PDB entry 8Q3N | electron microscopy, 2.63 A resolution | chains C and D of the 6 polymer chains in the assembly

== Chain C (and D) ==
Name: Transcription termination factor Rho
Organism: Escherichia coli
Notes: EC 3.6.4.-; chain D of this document is another copy of the same molecule, construct and numbering; everything in this record applies to it too
Reference sequence: A0A0A0GPI6 (A0A0A0GPI6_ECOLX); residues 1-419 here correspond to UniProt positions 25-443 (UniProt number = residue number + 24)
Sequence (419 residues; row label = number of the first residue in the row):
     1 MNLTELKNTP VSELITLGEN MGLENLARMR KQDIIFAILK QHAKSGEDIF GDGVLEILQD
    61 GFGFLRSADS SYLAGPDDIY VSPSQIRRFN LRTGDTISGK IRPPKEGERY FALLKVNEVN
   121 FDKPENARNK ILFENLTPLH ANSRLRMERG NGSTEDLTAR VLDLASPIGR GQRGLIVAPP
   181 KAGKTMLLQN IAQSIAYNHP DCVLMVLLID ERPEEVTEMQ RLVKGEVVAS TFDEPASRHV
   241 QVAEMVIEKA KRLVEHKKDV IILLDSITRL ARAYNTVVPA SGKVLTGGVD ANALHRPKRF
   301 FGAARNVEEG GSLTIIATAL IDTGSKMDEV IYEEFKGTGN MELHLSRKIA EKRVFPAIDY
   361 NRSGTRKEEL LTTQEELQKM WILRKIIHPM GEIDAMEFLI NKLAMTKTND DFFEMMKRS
Unresolved in the structure: 419
Bound ions: Mg2+: T185 (together with ADP)
Ligand contacts:
  - ADP (adenosine-5'-diphosphate), molecule 1: T158, P179, P180, K181, A182, G183, K184, T185, M186, F355
  - ADP, molecule 2: R366, K367, E369
What the authors report for this chain:
  - binding site for ADP: T158
  - contacts within the chain: R149-N190 (hydrogen bond)
  - mutagenesis - G150D: decreased growth in response to ppGpp synthetase RelA
  - mutagenesis - G150D: decreased growth in response to mupirocin (MUP)

== Chain C / chain D interface ==
Contacting residue pairs - 59 pairs, chain C then chain D:
  N90(C) with N25(D); R28(D), hydrogen bond (backbone-side chain)
  R92(C) with R28(D), hydrogen bond (side chain-backbone)
  D95(C) with R28(D), salt bridge
  A127(C) with R28(D)
  R128(C) with N25(D), hydrogen bond; A27(D); R28(D)
  N129(C) with A27(D)
  K130(C) with A27(D); R28(D)
  I131(C) with I15(D), hydrophobic; A27(D)
  L132(C) with A27(D), hydrogen bond (backbone-backbone); R28(D)
  N135(C) with V11(D); M29(D), hydrogen bond (side chain-backbone); R30(D); K31(D), hydrogen bond (side chain-backbone)
  P138(C) with P213(D), hydrophobic; T217(D), hydrogen bond (backbone-side chain)
  L139(C) with E214(D); R221(D)
  H140(C) with E214(D); E218(D), salt bridge
  R173(C) with R212(D); P213(D); E214(D), salt bridge; F232(D)
  R252(C) with R28(D)
  E255(C) with R28(D), salt bridge
  K283(C) with N275(D); T276(D); V278(D), hydrogen bond (side chain-backbone); A280(D); D290(D), salt bridge
  A291(C) with T276(D)
  H295(C) with D233(D), hydrogen bond (side chain-backbone); P235(D)
  K298(C) with F232(D); D233(D)
  R299(C) with D233(D)
  G302(C) with F232(D)
  R305(C) with P213(D)
  E308(C) with R221(D), salt bridge
  E333(C) with G324(D); S325(D), hydrogen bond
  E334(C) with R272(D), salt bridge
  K336(C) with T323(D)
  G337(C) with R212(D), hydrogen bond (backbone-side chain)
  T338(C) with R212(D); F232(D)
  N340(C) with E214(D)
  T365(C) with K181(D)
  R366(C) with K181(D); R212(D)
  K367(C) with E218(D)
  W381(C) with R353(D)
  H388(C) with E351(D), salt bridge
Also at the interface, not in a pair above, chain C (38 interface residues in all): L91, G339, E342
Also at the interface, not in a pair above, chain D (34 interface residues in all): S12, I34, E215, E234, P279

== Overview ==
The interface between chain C and chain D involves 38 residues on one side and 34 on the other, with 11
hydrogen bonds and 8 salt bridges. Among the polar pairs are D95(C)-R28(D), H140(C)-E218(D) and
R173(C)-E214(D). The paper reports a binding site for ADP at T158(C); G150D of chain C reduces growth in
response to ppGpp synthetase RelA.
Chain C and chain D are both Transcription termination factor Rho (Escherichia coli); the structure, Bacterial
transcription termination factor Rho + ADP, was determined by electron microscopy, deposited together with
8Q3O, 8Q3P and 8Q3Q.
